PDB entry 5ZLN | X-ray diffraction, 2.30 A resolution | chains B and C of the 6 polymer chains in the assembly

Chain B:
Molecule: Toll-like receptor 9
From: Mus musculus
UniProtKB: Q9EQU3 (TLR9_MOUSE); numbering as in UniProt (aligned over 26-818)
Chain sequence (793 residues; each row starts with the number of its first residue):
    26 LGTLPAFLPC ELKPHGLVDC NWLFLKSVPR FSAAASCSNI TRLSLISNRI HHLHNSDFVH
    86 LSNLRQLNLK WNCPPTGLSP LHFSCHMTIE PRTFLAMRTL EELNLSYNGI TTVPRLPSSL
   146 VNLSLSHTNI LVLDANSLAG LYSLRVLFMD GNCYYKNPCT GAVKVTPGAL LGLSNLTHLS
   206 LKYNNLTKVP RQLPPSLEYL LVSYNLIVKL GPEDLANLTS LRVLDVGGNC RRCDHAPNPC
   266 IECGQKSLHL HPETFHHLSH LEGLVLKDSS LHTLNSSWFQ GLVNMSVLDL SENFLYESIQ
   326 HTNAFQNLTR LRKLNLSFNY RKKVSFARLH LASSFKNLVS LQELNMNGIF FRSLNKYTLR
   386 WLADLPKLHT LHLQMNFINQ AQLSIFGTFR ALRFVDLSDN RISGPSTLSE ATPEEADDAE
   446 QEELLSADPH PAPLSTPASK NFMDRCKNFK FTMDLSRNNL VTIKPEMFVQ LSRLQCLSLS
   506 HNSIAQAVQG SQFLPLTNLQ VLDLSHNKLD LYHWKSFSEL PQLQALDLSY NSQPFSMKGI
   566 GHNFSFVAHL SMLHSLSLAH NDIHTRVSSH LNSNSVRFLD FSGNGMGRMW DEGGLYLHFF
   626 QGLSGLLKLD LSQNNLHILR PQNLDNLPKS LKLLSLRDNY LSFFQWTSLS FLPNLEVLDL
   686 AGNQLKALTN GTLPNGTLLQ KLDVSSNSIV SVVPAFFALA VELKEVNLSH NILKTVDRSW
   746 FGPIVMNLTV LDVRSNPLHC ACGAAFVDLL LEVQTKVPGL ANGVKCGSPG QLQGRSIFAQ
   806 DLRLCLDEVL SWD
Not modelled in the structure: 26-27, 435-464, 811-818
Disulfide bonds: Cys35-Cys45, Cys98-Cys110, Cys178-Cys184, Cys255-Cys268, Cys258-Cys265, Cys471-Cys501, Cys765-Cys791, Cys767-Cys810
Covalent attachments: N-acetylglucosamine (NAG) linked to Asn210, Asn300, Asn309, Asn332, Asn568, Asn695, Asn732
Construct notes: engineered mutation Met310 (Leu in Q9EQU3), Gln325 (Thr in Q9EQU3), Ser378 (Leu in Q9EQU3), Gln495 (Asn in Q9EQU3), Gln514 (Asn in Q9EQU3), Ala573 (Thr in Q9EQU3), His579 (Gln in Q9EQU3), Gln670 (Asn in Q9EQU3)
Curated features (UniProtKB/Swiss-Prot):
  - binding site (DNA): Trp47 to Lys51, Ser72 to His77, Tyr132, Tyr179 to Lys181, Tyr208
  - lipidation (S-palmitoyl cysteine): Cys258, Cys265
  - glycosylation (N-linked (GlcNAc...) asparagine): Asn64, Asn129, Asn147, Asn200, Asn210, Asn242, Asn300, Asn309, Asn332, Asn340, Asn568, Asn695, Asn700, Asn732, Asn752
  - mutagenesis: Trp47 (W47A: Significantly decreased NF-kappa-B activation), Arg74 (R74A: Significantly decreased NF-kappa-B activation), Ser104 (S104A: Significantly decreased NF-kappa-B activation), Phe108 (F108A: Significantly decreased NF-kappa-B activation), Tyr132 (Y132A: Significantly decreased NF-kappa-B activation), His152 (H152A: Significantly decreased NF-kappa-B activation), Tyr179 (Y179A: Significantly decreased NF-kappa-B activation), Tyr229 (Y229A: Significantly decreased NF-kappa-B activation), Leu499 (L499P: Highly susceptible to mouse cytomegalovirus infection. Shows low level of cytokine induction and natural killer activation on viral infection), His642 (H642A: Loss of NF-kappa-B activation), Phe668 (F668A: Significantly decreased NF-kappa-B activation), Asn695 (N695A: Significantly decreased NF-kappa-B activation)

Chain C:
Molecule: 10-nt DNA strand
Sequence (10 nucleotides; each row starts with the number of its first residue):
     1 AGGCGTTTTT

Interface between chain B and chain C:
Contacting residue pairs (9):
  Arg613(B) - DT8(C)  hydrogen bond to the base
  Glu617(B) - DT10(C)  base contact
  His642(B) - DG5(C)  sugar contact
  His642(B) - DT6(C)  salt bridge to the phosphate
  Ile643(B) - DC4(C)  phosphate contact
  Ile643(B) - DG5(C)  sugar contact
  Ser667(B) - DG5(C)  hydrogen bond to the phosphate
  Phe668(B) - DC4(C)  sugar contact
  Phe668(B) - DG5(C)  phosphate contact

Summary:
6 residues of chain B and 5 residues of chain C are in contact; the contacts include 2 hydrogen bonds and 1
salt bridge. Polar pairs include Arg613(B)-DT8(C), Ser667(B)-DG5(C) and His642(B)-DT6(C).
Chain B is Toll-like receptor 9 (Mus musculus) and chain C is a 10-nt DNA strand; the structure, Crystal
structure of mouse TLR9 in complex with two DNAs (CpG DNA and TCGCCA DNA), was determined by X-ray
diffraction.
